Entry 4J16 (X-ray diffraction, 2.41 A resolution); this record covers chains A and B of the 3 polymer chains in the assembly.

Chain A (and B):
Name: NAD/NADP transhydrogenase alpha subunit 1
Source organism: Thermus thermophilus
Notes: EC 1.6.1.2; chain B of this document is another copy of the same molecule, construct and numbering; everything in this record applies to it too
UniProt: Q72GR8 (Q72GR8_THET2); residue numbers follow UniProt; this construct covers 1-375
Amino-acid sequence (381 residues; each row starts with the number of its first residue; numbers below 1 keep their minus sign (His-5 is residue -5)):
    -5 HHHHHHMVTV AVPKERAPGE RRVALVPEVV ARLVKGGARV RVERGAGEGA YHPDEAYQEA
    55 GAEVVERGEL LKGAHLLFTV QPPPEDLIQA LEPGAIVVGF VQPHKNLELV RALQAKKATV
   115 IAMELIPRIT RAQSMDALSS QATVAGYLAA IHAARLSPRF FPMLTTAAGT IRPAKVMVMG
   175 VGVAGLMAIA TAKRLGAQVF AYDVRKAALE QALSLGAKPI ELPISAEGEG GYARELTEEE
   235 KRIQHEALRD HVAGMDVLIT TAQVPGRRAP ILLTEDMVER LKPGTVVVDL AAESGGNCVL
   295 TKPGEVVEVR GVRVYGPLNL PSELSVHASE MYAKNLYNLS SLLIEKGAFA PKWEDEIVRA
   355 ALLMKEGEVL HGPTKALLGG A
Unresolved in the structure: -5 to 0, 373-375 (chain B: -5 to 0, 223-226, 374-375)
Construct notes: expression tag (-5 to 0)
Ligand contacts: NAD (nicotinamide-adenine-dinucleotide): Arg122, Gly174, Val175, Gly176, Tyr196, Asp197, Val198, Arg199, Arg228, Thr255, Ala256, Gln257, Val258, Pro259, Pro264, Leu266

How chain A and chain B interact:
Contacting residue pairs (78; chain A residue first):
  Arg15(A) with Arg307(B)
  Tyr45(A) with Pro277(B), hydrophobic; Gly278(B); Glu302(B), hydrogen bond; Gly305(B); Arg307(B), hydrogen bond
  Gln127(A) with Ala161(B)
  Ser128(A) with Ala161(B)
  Val138(A) with Phe154(B), hydrophobic
  Tyr141(A) with Ala148(B); Phe154(B), hydrophobic; Phe155(B), hydrogen bond (side chain-backbone); Pro156(B)
  Ile145(A) with Ile145(B); Ala148(B), hydrophobic; Arg149(B); Leu189(B), hydrophobic
  His146(A) with Arg149(B)
  Ala148(A) with Tyr141(B)
  Arg149(A) with Ile145(B); His146(B); Glu317(B), salt bridge
  Ser151(A) with Leu318(B)
  Pro152(A) with Glu317(B); Leu318(B); Ser319(B); Val320(B), hydrogen bond (backbone-backbone); His321(B), hydrogen bond (backbone-backbone)
  Arg153(A) with Leu318(B); Val320(B); His321(B), hydrogen bond
  Phe154(A) with Val138(B), hydrophobic; Tyr141(B), hydrophobic; Leu318(B), hydrophobic; His321(B), hydrogen bond (backbone-side chain); Met325(B), hydrophobic
  Phe155(A) with Tyr141(B), hydrogen bond (backbone-side chain)
  Pro156(A) with Tyr141(B); Arg188(B)
  Ala161(A) with Gln127(B); Ser128(B)
  Ala162(A) with Lys328(B); Asn329(B)
  Ile165(A) with His321(B); Glu324(B); Met325(B), hydrophobic
  Met181(A) with Leu158(B), hydrophobic
  Thr185(A) with Leu189(B)
  Arg188(A) with Pro156(B); Arg188(B), hydrogen bond (backbone-side chain); Leu189(B); Gly190(B)
  Leu189(A) with Arg188(B); Leu189(B), hydrophobic
  Gly190(A) with Arg188(B)
  Pro277(A) with Tyr45(B), hydrophobic
  Gly278(A) with Tyr45(B)
  Glu302(A) with Tyr45(B), hydrogen bond
  Gly305(A) with Tyr45(B)
  Arg307(A) with Arg15(B); Tyr45(B), hydrogen bond
  Glu317(A) with Arg149(B), salt bridge; Pro152(B)
  Leu318(A) with Ser151(B); Pro152(B); Arg153(B); Phe154(B), hydrophobic
  Ser319(A) with Pro152(B)
  Val320(A) with Pro152(B), hydrogen bond (backbone-backbone); Arg153(B)
  His321(A) with Pro152(B), hydrogen bond (backbone-backbone); Arg153(B), hydrogen bond; Phe154(B), hydrogen bond (side chain-backbone); Ile165(B)
  Met325(A) with Thr160(B); Ala162(B)
  Lys328(A) with Ala162(B)
  Asn329(A) with Ala162(B)
Also at the interface, not in a pair above, chain A (45 interface residues in all): Ser134, Thr137, Leu142, Leu158, Thr164, Arg166, Glu324, Asn332
Also at the interface, not in a pair above, chain B (46 interface residues in all): Thr137, Leu142, Gly163, Thr164, Arg166, Met181, Thr185, Asn332

Summary:
The interface between chain A and chain B involves 45 residues on one side and 46 on the other, with 15
hydrogen bonds and 2 salt bridges. Polar pairs include Arg149(A)-Glu317(B), Tyr45(A)-Glu302(B) and
Tyr45(A)-Arg307(B). Chain A binds NAD.
Both chains are NAD/NADP transhydrogenase alpha subunit 1 (Thermus thermophilus). Entry 4J16 (Crystal
structure of Thermus thermophilus transhydrogenase heterotrimeric complex of the Alpha1 subunit dimer with the
NADP ...) was determined by X-ray diffraction.
